PDB entry 8AF2 | X-ray diffraction, 2.51 A resolution | chain A

== Chain A ==
Name: Enoyl-CoA hydratase 2
Source organism: Homo sapiens
Notes: EC 4.2.1.107, 4.2.1.119; engineered mutation(s): 2,2'-bipyridine alanine incorporated at position 111
Reference sequence: P51659 (DHB4_HUMAN); residues 2-120 here correspond to UniProt positions 618-736 (UniProt number = residue number + 616)
Amino-acid sequence (128 residues; each row starts with the number of its first residue):
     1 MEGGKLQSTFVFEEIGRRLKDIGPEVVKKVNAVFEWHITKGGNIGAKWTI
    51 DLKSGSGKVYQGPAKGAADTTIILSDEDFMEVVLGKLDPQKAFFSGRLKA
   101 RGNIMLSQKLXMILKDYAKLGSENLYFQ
Disordered / not traced: 1-4, 128
Sequence notes: initiating methionine (1); conflict BP5_111 (Gln727 in P51659); expression tag (121-128)
Modified positions: BP5 (3-(2,2'-bipyridin-5-yl)-L-alanine) at position 111
Swiss-Prot annotation at these positions:
  - motif: Ala118 to Leu120 (Microbody targeting signal)
  - binding site (substrate): Gln90, Gln108
  - modified residue: Lys47 (N6-succinyllysine), Lys53 (N6-acetyllysine), Lys91 (N6-acetyllysine), Lys109 (N6-succinyllysine)
Bound ions: Cu ion near BP5_111 (its only coordinating residue here)
Residues lining bound ligands:
  - fragment of triton x-100 (TRT), molecule 1: Val11, Phe12, Ile15, Trp36, Ile50, Ile72, Phe79, Val82, Val83, Pro89, Gln90, Phe93, Phe94, Leu98, Ala100, Ile104, Ser107, Leu110, BP5_111, Leu114
  - fragment of triton x-100 (TRT), molecule 2: Val11, Ile15, Arg18, Val83, Leu114, Tyr117
From the paper describing this entry:
  - mutagenesis - V82A, Q108A, M112A, K115A: decreased catalytic activity
  - mutagenesis - F34A: decreased stability
  - binding site for Cu ion: Asp88 (from molecular simulation)
  - mutagenesis - D88A: unchanged catalytic activity

== In short ==
Ligands of chain A: fragment of triton x-100. From UniProt: substrate-binding residues Gln90 and Gln108. From
the paper: a binding site for Cu ion at Asp88; V82A, Q108A and M112A, among others, reduce catalytic activity;
6 substitutions were tested in all.
Chain A is Enoyl-CoA hydratase 2 (Homo sapiens); the structure, Human Sterol Carrier Protein with unnatural
amino acid 2,2'-bipyridine alanine incorporated at position 111, was determined by X-ray diffraction together
with 8AF3 from the same study.
